7JRJ - chains H and D of the 15 polymer chains in the assembly; structure by electron microscopy, 3.03 A resolution.

Chain H:
Protein: Flagellar radial spoke protein 5
Organism: Chlamydomonas reinhardtii
Notes: EC 1.-.-.-
UniProt: Q27YU7 (RSP5_CHLRE); residues 1-527 here = UniProt positions 1-527
Chain sequence (527 residues; numbered 1 to 527; the number before each row is that of its first residue):
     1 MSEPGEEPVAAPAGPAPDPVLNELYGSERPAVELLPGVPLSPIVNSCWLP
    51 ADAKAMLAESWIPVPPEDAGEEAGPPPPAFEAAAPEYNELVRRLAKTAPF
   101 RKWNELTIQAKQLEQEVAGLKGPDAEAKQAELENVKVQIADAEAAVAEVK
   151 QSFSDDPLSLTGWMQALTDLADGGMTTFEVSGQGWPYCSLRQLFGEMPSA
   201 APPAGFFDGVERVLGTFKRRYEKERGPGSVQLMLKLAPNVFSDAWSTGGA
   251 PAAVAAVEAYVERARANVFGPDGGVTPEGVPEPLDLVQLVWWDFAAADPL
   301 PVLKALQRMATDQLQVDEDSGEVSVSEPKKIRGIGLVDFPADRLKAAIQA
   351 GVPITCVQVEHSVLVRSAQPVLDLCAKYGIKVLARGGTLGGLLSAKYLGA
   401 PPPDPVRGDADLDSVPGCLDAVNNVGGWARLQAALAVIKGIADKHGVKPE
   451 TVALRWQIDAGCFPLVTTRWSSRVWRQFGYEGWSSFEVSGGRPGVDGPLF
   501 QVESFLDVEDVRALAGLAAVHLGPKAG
Not modelled in the structure: 1-15, 65-78, 118-125, 318-321, 519-527

Chain D:
Protein: Flagellar radial spoke protein 6
Organism: Chlamydomonas reinhardtii
UniProt: Q01657 (RSP6_CHLRE); residues 1-459 here = UniProt positions 1-459
Chain sequence (459 residues; numbered 1 to 459; the number before each row is that of its first residue):
     1 MAADVGQALAFLQQVKTTQGASIYEGLKAALAKVLEDRPVNAVEALETSV
    51 LSTPPAANLSVPLVPAASAAAAAAAVAKASLFGDPEPVLDPESGEPIDPD
   101 APNEFECEDVEGDGDLLDGLGVGLGRQEMYAAMLAVKRLGEDAKRGVSTV
   151 RFFGKFFGTQADYYVFETTLQSNPDMPEAPEGTIPLEPYGEGVNAYIYFV
   201 SNTLGGPLQQLPYVTPEQIKASRLLRRYLTGRLDAPVSAFPAFPGNEANY
   251 LRALIARISAATVCCPRGFFTADDDSAELSANDEWVPLKGREMALPVNWS
   301 HRYAHLKGQGRTVTHKRDPPDEEEEPEKNFWTAEEMEAGPPPLATLDTDA
   351 PLPAATGDKVPPPAWSPVFASASVTTRNQVAGVRSNRWPGAVCACAGRHF
   401 TSMYVGWGIKAGGEWSPCPPPPPVPQWGAPAAGVEGGQQLLLECNDLPPK
   451 PAPPEEEDE
Not modelled in the structure: 1-2, 320-324, 430-459

Chain H / chain D interface:
Residue-residue contacts - 30 pairs, chain H then chain D:
  K54(H) - P91(D)
  W185(H) - P65(D)
  W185(H) - A66(D)
  W185(H) - S68(D)
  W185(H) - A69(D)
  W185(H) - A72(D)  hydrophobic
  P186(H) - V64(D)  hydrophobic
  Y187(H) - L63(D)
  L190(H) - V76(D)  hydrophobic
  R191(H) - E86(D)  salt bridge
  F194(H) - A69(D)
  F194(H) - A73(D)
  P198(H) - V88(D)  hydrophobic
  P198(H) - D100(D)
  S199(H) - D100(D)  hydrogen bond (backbone-side chain)
  A200(H) - I97(D)  hydrophobic
  A200(H) - D98(D)
  A201(H) - I97(D)
  R212(H) - P91(D)
  R212(H) - E92(D)
  F241(H) - A69(D)
  F241(H) - A70(D)  hydrophobic
  F241(H) - A73(D)  hydrophobic
  D243(H) - R145(D)  salt bridge
  D243(H) - P207(D)
  R263(H) - E92(D)  salt bridge
  D293(H) - A70(D)
  D420(H) - P62(D)
  N423(H) - V61(D)  hydrogen bond (side chain-backbone)
  N424(H) - P62(D)
Also at the interface, not in a pair above, chain H (25 interface residues in all): G195, P202, S242, S246, T247, W292
Also at the interface, not in a pair above, chain D (24 interface residues in all): S60, D90, L208

In short:
The interface between chain H and chain D involves 25 residues on one side and 24 on the other, with 2
hydrogen bonds and 3 salt bridges. Polar pairs include R191(H)-E86(D), D243(H)-R145(D) and R263(H)-E92(D).
Chain H is Flagellar radial spoke protein 5 and chain D is Flagellar radial spoke protein 6, both from
Chlamydomonas reinhardtii; the structure, Chlamydomonas reinhardtii radial spoke head and neck (recombinant),
was determined by electron microscopy (same publication as 7JR9).
